1WN5 - chains A and B of the 4 polymer chains in the assembly; structure by X-ray diffraction, 1.80 A resolution.

# Chain A (and B)
Name: Blasticidin-S deaminase
From: Aspergillus terreus
Notes: EC 3.5.4.23; chain B of this document is another copy of the same molecule, construct and numbering; everything in this record applies to it too
UniProt: P78986 (BSD_ASPTE); residue numbers follow UniProt; this construct covers 1-130
Chain sequence (130 residues; each row starts with the number of its first residue):
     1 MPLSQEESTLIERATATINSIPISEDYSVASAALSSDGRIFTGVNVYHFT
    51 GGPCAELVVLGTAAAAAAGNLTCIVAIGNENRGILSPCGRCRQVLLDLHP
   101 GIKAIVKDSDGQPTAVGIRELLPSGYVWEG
Not modelled in the structure: 1, 127-130

# Chain A / chain B interface
Contacting residue pairs (32):
  Ser86(A) with Ser124(B), hydrogen bond (side chain-backbone); Tyr126(B)
  Cys88(A) with Gln93(B); Tyr126(B), hydrophobic
  Gly89(A) with Gly89(B); Arg90(B); Gln93(B), hydrogen bond (backbone-side chain); Leu122(B)
  Arg90(A) with Gly89(B); Arg90(B)
  Arg92(A) with Leu122(B); Pro123(B), hydrogen bond (side chain-backbone); Ser124(B), hydrogen bond (side chain-backbone); Gly125(B); Tyr126(B)
  Gln93(A) with Cys88(B); Gly89(B), hydrogen bond (side chain-backbone)
  Glu120(A) with Pro123(B)
  Leu121(A) with Leu121(B); Pro123(B); Ser124(B)
  Leu122(A) with Gly89(B); Arg92(B)
  Pro123(A) with Arg92(B), hydrogen bond (backbone-side chain); Glu120(B); Leu121(B); Pro123(B)
  Ser124(A) with Ser86(B), hydrogen bond (backbone-side chain); Arg92(B), hydrogen bond (backbone-side chain)
  Gly125(A) with Arg92(B)
  Tyr126(A) with Ser86(B); Cys88(B), hydrophobic
Also at the interface, not in a pair above, chain A (17 interface residues in all): Thr50, Leu85, Pro87, Val106
Also at the interface, not in a pair above, chain B (16 interface residues in all): Thr50, Leu85, Pro87

# In short
Chain A and chain B form an interface of 17 and 16 residues respectively; the contacts include 8 hydrogen
bonds. Among the polar pairs are Ser86(A)-Ser124(B), Gly89(A)-Gln93(B) and Arg92(A)-Pro123(B).
Chain A and chain B are both Blasticidin-S deaminase (Aspergillus terreus); the structure, Crystal Structure
of Blasticidin S Deaminase (BSD) Complexed with Cacodylic Acid, was determined by X-ray diffraction (same
publication as 2Z3G, 2Z3H, 2Z3I, 2Z3J and 1WN6).
